Entry 7OLE (electron microscopy, 3.41 A resolution); this record covers chains C and D of the 9 polymer chains in the assembly.

Chain C:
Name: RuvB-like 1
Source organism: Homo sapiens
Notes: EC 3.6.4.12
UniProt: Q9Y265 (RUVB1_HUMAN); numbering as in UniProt (aligned over 1-456)
Sequence (456 residues; each row starts with the number of its first residue):
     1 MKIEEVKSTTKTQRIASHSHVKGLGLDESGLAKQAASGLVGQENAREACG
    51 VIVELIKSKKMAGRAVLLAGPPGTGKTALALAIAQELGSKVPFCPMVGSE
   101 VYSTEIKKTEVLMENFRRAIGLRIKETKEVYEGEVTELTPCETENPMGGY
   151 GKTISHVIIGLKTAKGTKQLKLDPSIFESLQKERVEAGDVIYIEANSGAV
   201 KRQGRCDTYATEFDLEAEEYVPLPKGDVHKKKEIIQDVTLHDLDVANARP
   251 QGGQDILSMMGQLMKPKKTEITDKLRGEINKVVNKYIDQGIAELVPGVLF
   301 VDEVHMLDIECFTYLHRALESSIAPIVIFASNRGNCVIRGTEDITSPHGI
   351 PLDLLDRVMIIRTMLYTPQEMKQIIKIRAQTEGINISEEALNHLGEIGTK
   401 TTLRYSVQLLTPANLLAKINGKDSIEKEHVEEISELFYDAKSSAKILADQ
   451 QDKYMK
Unresolved in the structure: 1-4, 250-270, 453-456
Swiss-Prot annotation at these positions:
  - binding site (ATP): Gly70 to Thr77
  - modified residue: Lys453 (N6-acetyllysine)
  - cross-link (Glycyl lysine isopeptide (Lys-Gly)): Lys2 (interchain with G-Cter in SUMO2), Lys225 (interchain with G-Cter in SUMO1), Lys445 (interchain with G-Cter in SUMO2)
  - mutagenesis: Lys76 (K76M: No effect on interaction with NOPCHAP1), Asp302 (D302N: Abolishes ATPase activity; inhibition of MYC- and CTNNB1-mediated transformation), Glu303 (E303Q: Reduces ATPase activity. Decreases interaction with NOPCHAP1. No effect on formation of RUVBL1-RUVBL2 heteromeric complex)
Ligand contacts: ADP (adenosine-5'-diphosphate): Ser17, His18, His20, Ser37, Gly38, Thr74, Gly75, Lys76, Thr77, Ala78, Tyr366, Ile374, Ile377, Leu403, Arg404

Chain D:
Name: RuvB-like 2
Source organism: Homo sapiens
Notes: EC 3.6.4.12
UniProt: Q9Y230 (RUVB2_HUMAN); numbering as in UniProt (aligned over 1-463)
Sequence (463 residues; each row starts with the number of its first residue):
     1 MATVTATTKVPEIRDVTRIERIGAHSHIRGLGLDDALEPRQASQGMVGQL
    51 AARRAAGVVLEMIREGKIAGRAVLIAGQPGTGKTAIAMGMAQALGPDTPF
   101 TAIAGSEIFSLEMSKTEALTQAFRRSIGVRIKEETEIIEGEVVEIQIDRP
   151 ATGTGSKVGKLTLKTTEMETIYDLGTKMIESLTKDKVQAGDVITIDKATG
   201 KISKLGRSFTRARDYDAMGSQTKFVQCPDGELQKRKEVVHTVSLHEIDVI
   251 NSRTQGFLALFSGDTGEIKSEVREQINAKVAEWREEGKAEIIPGVLFIDE
   301 VHMLDIESFSFLNRALESDMAPVLIMATNRGITRIRGTSYQSPHGIPIDL
   351 LDRLLIVSTTPYSEKDTKQILRIRCEEEDVEMSEDAYTVLTRIGLETSLR
   401 YAIQLITAASLVCRKRKGTEVQVDDIKRVYSLFLDESRSTQYMKEYQDAF
   451 LFNELKGETMDTS
Unresolved in the structure: 1-22, 255-266, 454-463
Swiss-Prot annotation at these positions:
  - binding site (ATP): Gly77 to Thr84
  - modified residue: Ala2 (N-acetylalanine), Ser437 (Phosphoserine)
  - cross-link (Glycyl lysine isopeptide (Lys-Gly)): Lys9 (interchain with G-Cter in SUMO2), Lys444 (interchain with G-Cter in SUMO2), Lys456 (interchain with G-Cter in SUMO2)
  - mutagenesis: Lys83 (K83M: No effect on interaction with NOPCHAP1), Asp299 (D299N: Abolishes ATPase activity), Glu300 (E300Q: Reduces ATPase activity. Decreases interaction with NOPCHAP1. No effect on formation of RUVBL1-RUVBL2 heteromeric complex)
Ligand contacts: ADP (adenosine-5'-diphosphate): His27, Gln49, Ile75, Ala76, Gly77, Gln78, Thr81, Gly82, Lys83, Thr84, Ala85, Val357, Ser358, Thr359, Thr360, Pro361, Tyr362, Ile370, Leu399, Arg400

How chain C and chain D interact:
Pairs across the interface - 68 pairs, chain C then chain D:
  Gln42(C) - Tyr446(D)
  Glu43(C) - Ser431(D)
  Glu43(C) - Leu432(D)
  Glu43(C) - Leu434(D)
  Asn44(C) - Tyr401(D)  hydrogen bond
  Asn44(C) - Leu434(D)  hydrogen bond (side chain-backbone)
  Asn44(C) - Asp435(D)
  Asn44(C) - Arg438(D)
  Asn44(C) - Ser439(D)  hydrogen bond (side chain-backbone)
  Glu47(C) - Gln404(D)
  Glu47(C) - Leu432(D)
  Ala48(C) - Gln404(D)
  Val51(C) - Gln404(D)
  Lys60(C) - Gly23(D)
  Ala62(C) - Glu107(D)
  Leu67(C) - Ser439(D)
  Leu67(C) - Thr440(D)
  Leu68(C) - Ser439(D)
  Leu68(C) - Thr440(D)
  Leu68(C) - Lys444(D)  hydrogen bond (backbone-side chain)
  Ala69(C) - Ser439(D)  hydrogen bond (backbone-backbone)
  Ala69(C) - Thr440(D)
  Ala69(C) - Met443(D)
  Ala69(C) - Lys444(D)
  Ala69(C) - Gln447(D)
  Gly70(C) - Gln447(D)
  Pro72(C) - Phe450(D)  hydrophobic
  Lys108(C) - Leu111(D)
  Thr109(C) - Leu111(D)
  Leu112(C) - Leu111(D)  hydrophobic
  Lys125(C) - Lys223(D)
  Ile287(C) - Gln221(D)
  Asp288(C) - Gly219(D)
  Gly290(C) - Gly219(D)
  Gly290(C) - Ser220(D)
  Gly290(C) - Gln221(D)
  Gly290(C) - Phe224(D)
  Ala292(C) - Gln221(D)
  Glu293(C) - Gln221(D)
  Glu293(C) - Thr222(D)  hydrogen bond
  Leu294(C) - Gln221(D)
  Glu310(C) - Phe109(D)
  Glu310(C) - Leu111(D)
  Cys311(C) - Leu111(D)  hydrophobic
  Thr313(C) - Ser106(D)  hydrogen bond (side chain-backbone)
  Thr313(C) - Glu107(D)
  Thr313(C) - Phe109(D)
  Thr313(C) - Ser110(D)
  Tyr314(C) - Leu111(D)  hydrophobic
  Tyr314(C) - Glu112(D)
  His316(C) - Glu107(D)  salt bridge
  Asn332(C) - Gln447(D)  hydrogen bond (backbone-side chain)
  Asn332(C) - Phe450(D)
  Arg333(C) - Gln447(D)  hydrogen bond (backbone-side chain)
  Gly334(C) - Lys444(D)
  Gly334(C) - Gln447(D)
  Asn335(C) - Lys444(D)
  Thr341(C) - Arg336(D)
  Asp343(C) - Arg334(D)  salt bridge
  Pro347(C) - Lys444(D)
  His348(C) - Lys444(D)  hydrogen bond
  Leu352(C) - Glu300(D)
  Asp353(C) - Ser106(D)  hydrogen bond
  Asp353(C) - Glu300(D)
  Leu355(C) - Arg400(D)
  Asp356(C) - Glu436(D)
  Arg357(C) - Gln404(D)
  Met364(C) - Tyr446(D)  hydrophobic
Other interface residues (no listed pair), chain C (52 interface residues in all): Leu31, Lys33, Lys59, Gly63, Arg64, Pro71, Glu233, Gln289, Ile309, Ile344
Other interface residues (no listed pair), chain D (36 interface residues in all): Ile108, Met218, Lys415, Phe433

Summary:
52 residues of chain C and 36 residues of chain D are in contact, with 11 hydrogen bonds and 2 salt bridges.
Polar contacts include His316(C)-Glu107(D), Asp343(C)-Arg334(D) and Asn44(C)-Tyr401(D). Chain C binds ADP.
Ligands of chain D: ADP.
Chain C is RuvB-like 1 and chain D is RuvB-like 2, both from Homo sapiens; the structure, Cryo-EM structure of
the TELO2-TTI1-TTI2-RUVBL1-RUVBL2 complex, was determined by electron microscopy.
